Entry 6IR9 (electron microscopy, 3.80 A resolution); this record covers chains B and P of the 26 polymer chains in the assembly.

# Chain B
Protein: DNA-directed RNA polymerase subunit beta
From: Komagataella phaffii (strain GS115 / ATCC 20864)
Notes: EC 2.7.7.6
UniProtKB: C4QZQ7 (C4QZQ7_KOMPG); residues 1-1227 here = UniProt positions 1-1227
Sequence (1227 residues; row label = number of the first residue in the row):
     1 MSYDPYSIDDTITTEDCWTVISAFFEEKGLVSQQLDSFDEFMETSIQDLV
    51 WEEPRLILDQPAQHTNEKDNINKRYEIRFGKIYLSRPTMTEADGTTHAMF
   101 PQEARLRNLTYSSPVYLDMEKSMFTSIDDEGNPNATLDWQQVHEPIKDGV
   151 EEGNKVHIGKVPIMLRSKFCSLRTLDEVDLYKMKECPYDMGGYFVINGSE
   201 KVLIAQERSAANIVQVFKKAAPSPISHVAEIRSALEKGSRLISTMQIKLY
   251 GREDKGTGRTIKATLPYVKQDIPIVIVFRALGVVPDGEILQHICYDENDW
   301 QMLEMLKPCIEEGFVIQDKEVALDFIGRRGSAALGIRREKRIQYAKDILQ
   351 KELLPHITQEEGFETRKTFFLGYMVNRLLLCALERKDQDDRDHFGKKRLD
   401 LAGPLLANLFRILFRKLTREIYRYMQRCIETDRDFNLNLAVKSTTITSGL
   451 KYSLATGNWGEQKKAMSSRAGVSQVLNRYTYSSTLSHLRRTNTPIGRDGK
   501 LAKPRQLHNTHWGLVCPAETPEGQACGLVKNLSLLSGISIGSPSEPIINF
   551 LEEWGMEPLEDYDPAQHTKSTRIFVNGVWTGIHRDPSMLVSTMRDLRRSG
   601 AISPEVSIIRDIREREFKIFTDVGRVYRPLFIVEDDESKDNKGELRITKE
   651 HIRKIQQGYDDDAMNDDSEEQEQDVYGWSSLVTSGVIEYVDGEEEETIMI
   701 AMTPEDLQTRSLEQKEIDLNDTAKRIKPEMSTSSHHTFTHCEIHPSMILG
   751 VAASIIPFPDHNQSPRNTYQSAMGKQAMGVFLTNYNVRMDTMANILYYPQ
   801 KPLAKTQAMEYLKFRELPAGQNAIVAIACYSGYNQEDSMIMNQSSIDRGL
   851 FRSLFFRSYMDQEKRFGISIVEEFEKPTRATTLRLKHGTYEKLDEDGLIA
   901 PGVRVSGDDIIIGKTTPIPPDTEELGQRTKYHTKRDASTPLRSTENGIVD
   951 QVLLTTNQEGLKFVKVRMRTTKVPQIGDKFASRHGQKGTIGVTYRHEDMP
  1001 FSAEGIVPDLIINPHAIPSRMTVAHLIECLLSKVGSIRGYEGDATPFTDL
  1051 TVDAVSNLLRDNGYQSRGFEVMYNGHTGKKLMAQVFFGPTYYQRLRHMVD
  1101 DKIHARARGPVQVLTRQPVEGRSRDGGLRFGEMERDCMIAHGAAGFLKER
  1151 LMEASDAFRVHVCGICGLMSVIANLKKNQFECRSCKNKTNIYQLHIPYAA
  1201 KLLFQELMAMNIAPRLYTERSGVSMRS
Unresolved in the structure: 1-8, 65-68, 129-152, 663-674, 712-718, 921-930, 1223-1227
Metal / ion sites: Zn2+: Cys1163, Cys1166, Cys1182, Cys1185

# Chain P
Molecule: 16-nt RNA strand
Sequence (16 nucleotides; each row starts with the number of its first residue; numbers below 1 keep their minus sign (G-5 is residue -5)):
    -5 GCCUGGUGUCUUGGGU
Metal / ion sites: Mg2+: U10 (shared with 3 residues of chain A)

# Interface between chain B and chain P
Pairs across the interface - 22 pairs, chain B then chain P:
  Gln474(B) with U6(P), phosphate contact; G7(P), sugar contact
  Arg497(B) with G7(P), salt bridge to the phosphate
  Glu522(B) with U10(P), phosphate contact
  Gln776(B) with G8(P), hydrogen bond to the phosphate; G9(P), sugar contact
  Arg884(B) with G-1(P), base contact; G0(P), base contact
  Leu885(B) with G-1(P), base contact
  Lys886(B) with G-1(P), base contact; G0(P), base contact
  His887(B) with U-2(P), base contact; G-1(P), base contact
  Arg935(B) with G0(P), hydrogen bond to the base
  Asp936(B) with G0(P), hydrogen bond to the base
  Ser938(B) with G0(P), base contact
  Lys979(B) with G9(P), phosphate contact; U10(P), salt bridge to the phosphate
  Lys987(B) with U10(P), salt bridge to the phosphate
  His1097(B) with G9(P), sugar contact
  Pro1110(B) with G0(P), phosphate contact
  Val1111(B) with G0(P), phosphate contact
Other interface residues (no listed pair), chain B (23 interface residues in all): Ala470, Gly471, Arg490, Pro521, Ala772, Ala937, Arg1124
Other interface residues (no listed pair), chain P (11 interface residues in all): U1, G2, U5

# In short
23 residues of chain B and 11 residues of chain P are in contact; the contacts include 3 hydrogen bonds and 3
salt bridges. Among the polar pairs are Arg935(B)-G0(P), Asp936(B)-G0(P) and Gln776(B)-G8(P). The Zn2+ site is
built by Cys1163(B), Cys1166(B), Cys1182(B) and Cys1185(B).
Chain B is DNA-directed RNA polymerase subunit beta (Komagataella phaffii (strain GS115 / ATCC 20864)) and
chain P is a 16-nt RNA strand; the structure, RNA polymerase II elongation complex bound with Elf1 and Spt4/5,
stalled at SHL(-1) of the nucleosome, was determined by electron microscopy together with 6J4W, 6J4X, 6J4Y,
6J4Z, 6J50 and 6J51 from the same study.
